PDB entry 1FBS | X-ray diffraction, 2.00 A resolution | chains A and B

== Chain A (and B) ==
Molecule: Heat shock factor protein
Organism: Kluyveromyces lactis
Notes: fragment: hsf dna binding domain; chain B of this document is another copy of the same molecule, construct and numbering; everything in this record applies to it too
UniProt: P22121 (HSF_KLULA); residues 195-281 here = UniProt positions 195-281
Chain sequence (90 residues; numbered 195 to 284; the number before each row is that of its first residue):
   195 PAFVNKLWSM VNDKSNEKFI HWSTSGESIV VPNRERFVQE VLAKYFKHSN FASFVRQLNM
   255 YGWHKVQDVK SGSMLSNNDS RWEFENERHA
Unresolved in the structure: 283-284 (chain B: fully traced)
Differences from the reference sequence: engineered mutation Ala237 (Pro in P22121); cloning artifact (282-284)

== Interface between chain A and chain B ==
Contacting residue pairs - 14 pairs, chain A then chain B:
  Glu211(A) - Arg250(B)  salt bridge
  His215(A) - Arg250(B)  hydrogen bond
  Trp216(A) - Asn244(B)
  Trp216(A) - Ala246(B)
  Trp216(A) - Arg250(B)  hydrogen bond (backbone-side chain)
  Ser217(A) - Ser247(B)  hydrogen bond (backbone-side chain)
  Thr218(A) - Ser247(B)
  Thr218(A) - Arg250(B)
  Thr218(A) - Gln251(B)
  Ser219(A) - His242(B)
  Gly220(A) - His242(B)
  Glu221(A) - His242(B)
  Glu221(A) - Ser243(B)
  Glu221(A) - Asn244(B)
Other interface residues (no listed pair), chain A (9 interface residues in all): Asn206

== Overview ==
9 residues of chain A face 7 of chain B across their interface; the contacts include 3 hydrogen bonds and 1
salt bridge. Polar pairs include Glu211(A)-Arg250(B), His215(A)-Arg250(B) and Trp216(A)-Arg250(B).
Both chains are Heat shock factor protein (Kluyveromyces lactis). Entry 1FBS (Heat shock transcription factor
DNA binding domain containing the P237A mutation) was determined by X-ray diffraction, deposited together with
1FBQ and 1FBU.
